PDB entry 6GAN | X-ray diffraction, 1.60 A resolution | chains L and M of the 4 polymer chains in the assembly

# Chain L (and M)
Name: Hydrogenase-2 large chain
Source organism: Escherichia coli (strain K12)
Notes: EC 1.12.99.6; chain M of this document is another copy of the same molecule, construct and numbering; everything in this record applies to it too
UniProtKB: P0ACE0 (MBHM_ECOLI); residue numbers follow UniProt; this construct covers 1-567
Amino-acid sequence (567 residues; row label = number of the first residue in the row):
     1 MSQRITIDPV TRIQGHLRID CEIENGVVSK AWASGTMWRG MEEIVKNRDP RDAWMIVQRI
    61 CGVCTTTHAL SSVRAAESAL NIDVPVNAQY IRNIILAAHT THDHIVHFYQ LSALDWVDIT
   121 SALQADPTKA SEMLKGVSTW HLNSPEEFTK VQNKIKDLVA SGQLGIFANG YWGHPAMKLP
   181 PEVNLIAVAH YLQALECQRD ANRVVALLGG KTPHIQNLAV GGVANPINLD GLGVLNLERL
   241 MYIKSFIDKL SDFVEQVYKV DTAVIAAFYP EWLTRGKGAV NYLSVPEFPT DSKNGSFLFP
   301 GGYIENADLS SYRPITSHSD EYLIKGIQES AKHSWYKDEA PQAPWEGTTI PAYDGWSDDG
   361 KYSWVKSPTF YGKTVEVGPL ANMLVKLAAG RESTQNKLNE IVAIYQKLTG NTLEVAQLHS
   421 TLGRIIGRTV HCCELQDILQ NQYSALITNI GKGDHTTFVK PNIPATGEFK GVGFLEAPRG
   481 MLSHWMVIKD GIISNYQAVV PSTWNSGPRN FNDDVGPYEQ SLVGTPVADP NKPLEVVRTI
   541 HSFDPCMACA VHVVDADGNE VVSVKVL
Unresolved in the structure: 1, 553-567
Sequence notes: variant Gln14 (Glu in P0ACE0)
Ion coordination: Mg2+: Glu42, Ala498; Ni2+: Cys61, Cys64, Cys546, Cys549; carbonmonoxide-(dicyano) iron Fe: Cys64, Cys549
Small-molecule neighbours: carbonmonoxide-(dicyano) iron (FCO): Cys64, Thr67, His68, Ala477, Pro478, Arg479, Leu482, Val500, Pro501, Ser502, Cys546, Cys549
Swiss-Prot annotation at these positions:
  - binding site (Ni(2+)): Cys61, Cys64, Cys546, Cys549
  - site: His552, Val553 (Cleavage)

# Chain L / chain M interface
Contacting residue pairs (14; chain L residue first):
  Thr139(L) with Glu146(M)
  Trp140(L) with Glu146(M)
  His141(L) with Leu142(M); Ser144(M), hydrogen bond (backbone-side chain); Glu147(M), salt bridge
  Leu142(L) with His141(M); Leu142(M), hydrophobic
  Ser144(L) with His141(M), hydrogen bond (side chain-backbone)
  Pro145(L) with Lys135(M)
  Glu146(L) with Lys135(M), salt bridge; Thr139(M); Trp140(M)
  Glu147(L) with His141(M), salt bridge
  Asp252(L) with Lys150(M), salt bridge
Interface residues without a listed pair, chain L (12 interface residues in all): Lys135, Ser138, Lys150
Interface residues without a listed pair, chain M (13 interface residues in all): Thr128, Ser138, Pro145, Asp252

# In short
Chain L and chain M form an interface of 12 and 13 residues respectively; the contacts include 2 hydrogen
bonds and 4 salt bridges. Polar contacts include His141(L)-Glu147(M), Glu146(L)-Lys135(M) and
Asp252(L)-Lys150(M). Bound to chain L: carbonmonoxide-(dicyano) iron. UniProt lists 4 Ni2+-binding residues on
chain L.
Chain L and chain M are both Hydrogenase-2 large chain (Escherichia coli (strain K12)); the structure,
Structure of fully reduced Hydrogenase (Hyd-2) variant E14Q, was determined by X-ray diffraction (same
publication as 5LRY, 6FPI, 6FPO, 6FPW, 6G7R, 6GAL and 6GAM).
